Entry 6E4W (X-ray diffraction, 3.35 A resolution); this record covers chains A and B of the 3 polymer chains in the assembly.

== Chain A ==
Name: 5'-AMP-activated protein kinase catalytic subunit alpha-1
Source organism: Rattus norvegicus
Notes: EC 2.7.11.1, 2.7.11.27, 2.7.11.31, 2.7.11.26
Reference sequence: P54645 (AAPK1_RAT); residues 0-548 here correspond to UniProt positions 11-559 (UniProt number = residue number + 11)
Amino-acid sequence (503 residues; row label = number of the first residue in the row; note: 47 numbers in that range are skipped by the numbering (no residue carries them; nothing is unmodelled there); numbers below 1 keep their minus sign (Gly-1 is residue -1)):
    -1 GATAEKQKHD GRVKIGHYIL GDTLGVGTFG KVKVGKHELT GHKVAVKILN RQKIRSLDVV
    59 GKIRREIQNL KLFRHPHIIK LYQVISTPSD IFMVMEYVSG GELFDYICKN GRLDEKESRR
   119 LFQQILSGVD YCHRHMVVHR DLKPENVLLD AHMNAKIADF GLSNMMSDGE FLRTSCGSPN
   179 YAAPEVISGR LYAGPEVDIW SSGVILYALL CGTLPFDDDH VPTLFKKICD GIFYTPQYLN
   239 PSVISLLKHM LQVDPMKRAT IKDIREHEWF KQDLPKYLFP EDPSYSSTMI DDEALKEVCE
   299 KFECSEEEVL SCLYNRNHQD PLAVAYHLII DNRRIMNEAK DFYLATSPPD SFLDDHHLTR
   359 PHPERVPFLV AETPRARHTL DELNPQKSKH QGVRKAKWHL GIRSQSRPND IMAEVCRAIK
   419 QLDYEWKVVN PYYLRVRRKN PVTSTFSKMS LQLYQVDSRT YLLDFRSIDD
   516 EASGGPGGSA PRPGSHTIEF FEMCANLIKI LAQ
Not modelled in the structure: -1 to 8, 278-394, 516-529
Construct notes: expression tag (-1); linker (517-524)
Modified positions: Thr172 (phosphothreonine; TPO)
Ligand contacts:
  - HUG (1-O-(4,6-difluoro-5-{4-[(2S)-oxan-2-yl]phenyl}-1H-indole-3-carbonyl)-beta-D-glucopyranuronic acid): Val11, Leu18, Gly19, Lys29, Lys31, Ile46, Asn48, Lys51, Asp88, Phe90
  - staurosporine (STU): Leu22, Gly23, Val24, Gly25, Val30, Ala43, Lys45, Ile77, Met93, Glu94, Tyr95, Val96, Gly99, Glu100, Glu143, Asn144, Leu146, Ala156, Asp157
Curated features (UniProtKB/Swiss-Prot):
  - active site: Asp139 (Proton acceptor)
  - binding site (ATP): Leu22 to Val30, Lys45
  - modified residue: Thr21 (Phosphothreonine), Thr172 (Phosphothreonine), Thr258 (Phosphothreonine), Thr344 (Phosphothreonine), Ser345 (Phosphoserine), Ser349 (Phosphoserine), Thr357 (Phosphothreonine), Thr371 (Phosphothreonine), Ser386 (Phosphoserine), Ser456 (Phosphoserine)

== Chain B ==
Name: 5'-AMP-activated protein kinase subunit beta-1
Source organism: Rattus norvegicus
Reference sequence: P80386 (AAKB1_RAT); numbering as in UniProt (aligned over 68-270)
Amino-acid sequence (204 residues; numbered 67 to 270; the number before each row is that of its first residue):
    67 MEVNEKAPAQ ARPTVFRWTG GGKEVYLSGS FNNWSKLPLT RSQNNFVAIL DLPEGEHQYK
   127 FFVDGQWTHD PSEPIVTSQL GTVNNIIQVK KTDFEVFDAL MVDSQKCSDV SELSSSPPGP
   187 YHQEPYISKP EERFKAPPIL PPHLLQVILN KDTGISCDPA LLPEPNHVML NHLYALSIKD
   247 GVMVLSATHR YKKKYVTTLL YKPI
Not modelled in the structure: 67-78, 172-200, 218-221
Construct notes: initiating methionine (67)
Modified positions: Ser108 (phosphoserine; SEP)
Ligand contacts: HUG (1-O-(4,6-difluoro-5-{4-[(2S)-oxan-2-yl]phenyl}-1H-indole-3-carbonyl)-beta-D-glucopyranuronic acid): Val81, Arg83, Thr85, Thr106, Arg107, Ser108, Asn110, Asn111, Val113, Ile115
Curated features (UniProtKB/Swiss-Prot):
  - modified residue: Ser96 (Phosphoserine), Ser101 (Phosphoserine), Ser108 (Phosphoserine), Thr148 (Phosphothreonine), Ser182 (Phosphoserine), Lys201 (N6-succinyllysine)
  - mutagenesis: Trp100 (W100G: Abolishes glycogen-binding; W100L: Partially inhibits glycogen-binding), Lys126 (K126Q: Abolishes glycogen-binding), Leu146 (L146A: Significantly reduces glycogen-binding), Asn150 (N150K: Abolishes glycogen-binding; N150Q: Significantly reduces glycogen-binding)

== How chain A and chain B interact ==
Residue-residue contacts - 126 pairs, chain A then chain B:
  Gly9(A) with Thr106(B), hydrogen bond (backbone-side chain)
  Val11(A) with Val113(B), hydrophobic; Ile115(B), hydrophobic
  Lys12(A) with Ile115(B)
  Thr21(A) with Ser108(B)
  Lys29(A) with Ser108(B)
  Lys31(A) with Ser108(B)
  Arg49(A) with Asp159(B), salt bridge; Ala165(B), hydrogen bond (side chain-backbone); Asp169(B), salt bridge
  Ile52(A) with Leu166(B), hydrophobic; Asp169(B)
  Arg53(A) with Asp169(B), hydrogen bond (side chain-backbone); Gln171(B), hydrogen bond (side chain-backbone)
  Val58(A) with Leu166(B)
  Ile61(A) with Leu166(B), hydrophobic
  Arg62(A) with Phe163(B)
  Ile65(A) with Val162(B), hydrophobic; Phe163(B), hydrophobic
  Gln66(A) with Phe163(B)
  Val82(A) with Val162(B)
  Ser84(A) with Asp159(B), hydrogen bond (side chain-backbone); Phe160(B); Glu161(B); Val162(B); Ala165(B)
  Thr85(A) with Pro79(B); Val81(B); Asp159(B), hydrogen bond (backbone-backbone)
  Pro86(A) with Pro79(B); Thr80(B); Asp159(B)
  Ser87(A) with Val81(B), hydrogen bond (side chain-backbone)
  Asp88(A) with Val81(B)
  Ile89(A) with Leu166(B), hydrophobic
  Phe90(A) with Val81(B), hydrophobic; Ile115(B), hydrophobic
  Met134(A) with His233(B)
  Met164(A) with His233(B)
  Ser165(A) with His233(B)
  Asp166(A) with His233(B); Leu236(B); Asn237(B); Arg256(B), salt bridge
  Gly167(A) with His233(B), hydrogen bond (backbone-backbone); Val234(B); Leu236(B); His238(B), hydrogen bond (backbone-side chain)
  Glu168(A) with Val234(B)
  Phe169(A) with Pro207(B), hydrophobic; His209(B); Leu210(B), hydrophobic; Val234(B), hydrophobic
  Arg171(A) with Lys201(B)
  Arg188(A) with Ile205(B)
  Leu189(A) with Pro204(B), hydrophobic; Ile205(B); Pro207(B), hydrophobic
  Ala191(A) with His209(B); His233(B)
  Glu194(A) with His209(B), salt bridge
  Met254(A) with Pro208(B), hydrophobic; His209(B); Gln212(B)
  Lys395(A) with Asn216(B), hydrogen bond (backbone-side chain); Leu242(B); Ser243(B), hydrogen bond
  Trp396(A) with Leu215(B); Asn216(B); Ala241(B); Leu242(B); Val250(B), hydrophobic; Ser252(B)
  His397(A) with Tyr240(B); Ala241(B), hydrogen bond (backbone-backbone); Ser243(B), hydrogen bond
  Leu398(A) with Leu206(B), hydrophobic; Leu210(B), hydrophobic; Leu239(B); Tyr240(B)
  Gly399(A) with Leu239(B), hydrogen bond (backbone-backbone)
  Pro406(A) with Pro203(B), hydrophobic
  Tyr430(A) with Lys201(B), hydrogen bond (side chain-backbone); Ala202(B); Pro203(B)
  Gln450(A) with Pro204(B)
  Leu451(A) with Pro203(B); Pro204(B)
  Tyr452(A) with Pro204(B); Ile205(B); Leu206(B), hydrophobic; Pro207(B)
  Gln453(A) with Pro204(B), hydrogen bond (backbone-backbone); Ile205(B); Leu206(B), hydrogen bond (backbone-backbone)
  Val454(A) with Leu206(B), hydrophobic
  Tyr459(A) with Pro203(B), hydrophobic
  Leu460(A) with Leu206(B), hydrophobic
  Asp462(A) with Leu210(B); His238(B), salt bridge
  Phe463(A) with Asn237(B); His238(B); Leu239(B), hydrogen bond (backbone-backbone)
  Arg464(A) with Asn237(B); His238(B)
  Ser465(A) with Asn237(B), hydrogen bond (backbone-backbone); His255(B)
  Thr532(A) with His255(B)
  Ile533(A) with Thr264(B); Leu266(B), hydrophobic
  Phe535(A) with Asn237(B); Leu239(B), hydrophobic
  Phe536(A) with Leu239(B), hydrophobic; Leu251(B); Ser252(B); Ala253(B); Thr264(B); Leu266(B), hydrophobic
  Glu537(A) with Lys268(B)
  Cys539(A) with Leu239(B), hydrophobic
  Ala540(A) with Met249(B), hydrophobic; Leu251(B), hydrophobic
  Ile543(A) with Leu239(B), hydrophobic; Met249(B), hydrophobic; Leu251(B), hydrophobic
  Lys544(A) with Ile270(B), hydrogen bond (side chain-backbone)
Interface residues without a listed pair, chain A (67 interface residues in all): Ile13, Leu18, Ile83, Pro253, Pro429
Interface residues without a listed pair, chain B (57 interface residues in all): Arg83, Asn111, Val155, Val168, Ser170, Asn232, Leu265

== Summary ==
Chain A and chain B form an interface of 67 and 57 residues respectively, with 20 hydrogen bonds and 5 salt
bridges. Polar contacts include Arg49(A)-Asp159(B), Arg49(A)-Asp169(B) and Asp166(A)-Arg256(B). Compound HUG
is bound between chain A and chain B. Bound to chain A: staurosporine.
Chain A is 5'-AMP-activated protein kinase catalytic subunit alpha-1 and chain B is 5'-AMP-activated protein
kinase subunit beta-1, both from Rattus norvegicus; the structure, Structure of AMPK bound to activator, was
determined by X-ray diffraction, deposited together with 6E4T and 6E4U.
